PDB entry 6ZG8 | electron microscopy, 3.49 A resolution | chains K and L of the 11 polymer chains in the assembly

[Chain K (and L)]
Molecule: ATP synthase F(0) complex subunit C2, mitochondrial
Organism: Bos taurus
Notes: chain L of this document is another copy of the same molecule, construct and numbering; everything in this record applies to it too
Reference sequence: P07926 (AT5G2_BOVIN); residues 1-75 here correspond to UniProt positions 69-143 (UniProt number = residue number + 68)
Amino-acid sequence (75 residues; row label = number of the first residue in the row):
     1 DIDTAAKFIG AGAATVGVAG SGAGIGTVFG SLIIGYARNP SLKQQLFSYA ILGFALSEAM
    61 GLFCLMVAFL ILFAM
Not modelled in the structure: 75 (chain L: fully traced)
Modified positions: Lys43 (N-trimethyllysine; M3L)
Swiss-Prot annotation at these positions:
  - site: Glu58 (Reversibly protonated during proton transport)
  - modified residue: Lys43 (N6,N6,N6-trimethyllysine)

[How chain K and chain L interact]
Residue-residue contacts (71; chain K residue first):
  Asp1(K) - Ile2(L)
  Asp1(K) - Asp3(L)
  Ile2(K) - Ile2(L)  hydrophobic
  Thr4(K) - Asp3(L)
  Ala5(K) - Ile2(L)
  Ala5(K) - Asp3(L)
  Ala5(K) - Ala6(L)  hydrophobic
  Phe8(K) - Lys7(L)
  Phe8(K) - Met75(L)
  Ile9(K) - Ala6(L)
  Ile9(K) - Ile9(L)
  Ile9(K) - Gly10(L)
  Gly12(K) - Gly10(L)
  Gly12(K) - Ala13(L)
  Gly12(K) - Ala14(L)  hydrogen bond (backbone-backbone)
  Ala13(K) - Ala13(L)
  Thr15(K) - Ala14(L)
  Thr15(K) - Cys64(L)  hydrogen bond (backbone-side chain)
  Thr15(K) - Val67(L)
  Val16(K) - Ala13(L)
  Val16(K) - Val16(L)  hydrophobic
  Val18(K) - Met60(L)  hydrophobic
  Val18(K) - Gly61(L)
  Val18(K) - Cys64(L)  hydrophobic
  Ala19(K) - Gly17(L)
  Ala19(K) - Gly20(L)
  Ser21(K) - Met60(L)
  Gly22(K) - Gly20(L)
  Gly22(K) - Gly24(L)
  Gly22(K) - Ser57(L)  hydrogen bond (backbone-side chain)
  Gly22(K) - Met60(L)
  Ala23(K) - Gly20(L)  hydrogen bond (backbone-backbone)
  Ile25(K) - Ser57(L)
  Ile25(K) - Met60(L)  hydrophobic
  Gly26(K) - Gly24(L)
  Gly26(K) - Thr27(L)
  Gly26(K) - Val28(L)
  Gly26(K) - Ser57(L)
  Thr27(K) - Thr27(L)
  Phe29(K) - Gly53(L)
  Phe29(K) - Leu56(L)  hydrophobic
  Gly30(K) - Ser31(L)  hydrogen bond (backbone-side chain)
  Ser31(K) - Ser31(L)
  Ile33(K) - Ser31(L)
  Ile33(K) - Leu32(L)  hydrophobic
  Ile33(K) - Leu46(L)
  Ile33(K) - Tyr49(L)  hydrophobic
  Ile33(K) - Ala50(L)  hydrophobic
  Ile34(K) - Ser31(L)
  Ile34(K) - Ile34(L)  hydrophobic
  Tyr36(K) - Leu42(L)
  Tyr36(K) - Gln45(L)
  Tyr36(K) - Leu46(L)  hydrophobic
  Tyr36(K) - Tyr49(L)  hydrophobic
  Ala37(K) - Gly35(L)
  Ala37(K) - Arg38(L)
  Ala37(K) - Asn39(L)  hydrogen bond (backbone-side chain)
  Ala37(K) - Leu46(L)  hydrophobic
  Arg38(K) - Arg38(L)  hydrogen bond (backbone-side chain)
  Lys43(K) - Tyr49(L)
  Phe47(K) - Tyr49(L)
  Phe54(K) - Leu56(L)  hydrophobic
  Leu62(K) - Met60(L)  hydrophobic
  Leu65(K) - Phe63(L)  hydrophobic
  Leu65(K) - Val67(L)  hydrophobic
  Phe69(K) - Met66(L)  hydrophobic
  Phe69(K) - Val67(L)  hydrophobic
  Leu72(K) - Leu70(L)  hydrophobic
  Leu72(K) - Ile71(L)  hydrophobic
  Phe73(K) - Leu70(L)  hydrophobic
  Phe73(K) - Met75(L)
Interface residues without a listed pair, chain K (37 interface residues in all): Leu32, Pro40, Glu58
Interface residues without a listed pair, chain L (39 interface residues in all): Ser21, Leu52

[In short]
The interface between chain K and chain L involves 37 residues on one side and 39 on the other, with 7
hydrogen bonds. Among the polar pairs are Thr15(K)-Cys64(L), Gly22(K)-Ser57(L) and Gly30(K)-Ser31(L).
Both chains are ATP synthase F(0) complex subunit C2, mitochondrial (Bos taurus). Entry 6ZG8 (bovine ATP
synthase rotor domain state 2) was determined by electron microscopy together with 6Z1R, 6Z1U, 6ZG7 and 6ZIK
from the same study.
